5MU0 - chains B and Q of the 3 polymer chains in the assembly; structure by X-ray diffraction, 2.70 A resolution.

[Chain B]
Molecule: light chain of ACC1 antibody Fab fragment
Organism: Mus musculus
Notes: antibody fragment or engineered binder
Sequence (218 residues; numbered 1 to 218; the number before each row is that of its first residue):
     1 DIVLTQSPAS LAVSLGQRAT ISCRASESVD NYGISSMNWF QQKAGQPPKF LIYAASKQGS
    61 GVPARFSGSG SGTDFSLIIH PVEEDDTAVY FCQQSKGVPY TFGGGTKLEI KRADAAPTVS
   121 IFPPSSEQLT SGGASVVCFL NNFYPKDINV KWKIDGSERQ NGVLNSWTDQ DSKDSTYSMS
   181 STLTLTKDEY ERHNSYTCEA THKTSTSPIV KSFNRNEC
Disordered / not traced: 218
Disulfides: C23-C92, C138-C198

[Chain Q]
Molecule: IA03 peptide containing the citrullinated C1 epitope of collagen type II, Collagen alpha-1(II) chain
Reference sequence: P28481 (CO2A1_MOUSE); residues 3-17 here correspond to UniProt positions 557-571 (UniProt number = residue number + 554)
Sequence (18 residues; row label = number of the first residue in the row):
     1 GPPGARGLTG RPGDAGPP
Disordered / not traced: 1-2, 14-18
Modified positions: P3, P12, P18 (4-hydroxyproline; HYP); R11 (citrulline; CIR)

[How chain B and chain Q interact]
Pairs across the interface (16):
  N31(B) with P12(Q)
  Y32(B) with P12(Q); G13(Q)
  I34(B) with P12(Q)
  S36(B) with P12(Q)
  N38(B) with T9(Q), hydrogen bond (side chain-backbone)
  F50(B) with L8(Q), hydrophobic; T9(Q)
  Y53(B) with L8(Q), hydrophobic
  S95(B) with T9(Q), hydrogen bond (side chain-backbone); G10(Q); R11(Q); P12(Q)
  G97(B) with R11(Q)
  V98(B) with R11(Q)
  Y100(B) with R11(Q)
Other interface residues (no listed pair), chain B (14 interface residues in all): F40, G59, K96
Interface features reported in the paper:
  - epitope / paratope residues, chain B: F40(B)

[Overview]
14 residues of chain B face 6 of chain Q across their interface, with 2 hydrogen bonds. Polar pairs include
N38(B)-T9(Q) and S95(B)-T9(Q). The paper reports the epitope/paratope residue F40(B).
Chain B is light chain of ACC1 antibody Fab fragment (Mus musculus) and chain Q is IA03 peptide containing the
citrullinated C1 epitope of collagen type II, Collagen alpha-1(II) chain; the structure, ACC1 Fab fragment in
complex with citrullinated C1 epitope of CII (IA03), was determined by X-ray diffraction, deposited together
with 5MU2, 5MUB, 5MV3 and 5MV4.
